PDB entry 7ZD0 | X-ray diffraction, 1.87 A resolution | chains A and C of the 4 polymer chains in the assembly

[Chain A (and C)]
Protein: Adenosylhomocysteinase
Organism: Pseudomonas aeruginosa PAO1
Notes: EC 3.3.1.1; chain C of this document is another copy of the same molecule, construct and numbering; everything in this record applies to it too
UniProtKB: Q9I685 (SAHH_PSEAE); numbering as in UniProt (aligned over 1-469)
Chain sequence (472 residues; numbered -2 to 469; the number before each row is that of its first residue; numbers below 1 keep their minus sign (Ser-2 is residue -2)):
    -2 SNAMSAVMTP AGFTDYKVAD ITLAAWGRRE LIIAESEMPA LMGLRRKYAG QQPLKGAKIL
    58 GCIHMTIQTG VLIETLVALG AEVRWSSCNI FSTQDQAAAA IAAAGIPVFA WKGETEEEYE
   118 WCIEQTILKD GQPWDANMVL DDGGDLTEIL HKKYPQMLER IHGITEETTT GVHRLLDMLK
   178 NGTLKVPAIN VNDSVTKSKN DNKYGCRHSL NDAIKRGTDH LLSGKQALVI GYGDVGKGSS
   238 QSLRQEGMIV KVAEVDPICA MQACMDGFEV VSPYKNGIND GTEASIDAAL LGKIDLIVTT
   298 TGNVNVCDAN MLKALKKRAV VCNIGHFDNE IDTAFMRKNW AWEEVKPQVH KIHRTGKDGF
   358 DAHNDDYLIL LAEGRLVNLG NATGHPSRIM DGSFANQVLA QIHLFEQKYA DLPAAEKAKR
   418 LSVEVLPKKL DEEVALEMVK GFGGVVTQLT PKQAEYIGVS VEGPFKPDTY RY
Not modelled in the structure: -2 to 8
Sequence notes: expression tag (-2 to 0)
Curated features (UniProtKB/Swiss-Prot):
  - binding site (substrate): Thr63, Asp139, Glu164, Lys194, Asp198
  - binding site (NAD(+)): Thr165 to Thr167, Asn199, Gly228 to Gly233, Glu251, Asn300, Ile321 to His323, Asn375

[Chain A / chain C interface]
Contacting residue pairs (16; chain A residue first):
  Leu218(A) with Met262(C), hydrophobic
  Ser220(A) with Met262(C)
  Gly221(A) with Cys261(C), hydrogen bond (backbone-backbone)
  Gln223(A) with Glu266(C)
  Gly244(A) with Gly264(C)
  Ile246(A) with Gly264(C)
  Cys261(A) with Gly221(C), hydrogen bond (backbone-backbone)
  Met262(A) with Leu218(C), hydrophobic; Ser220(C)
  Gly264(A) with Gly244(C); Ile246(C)
  Phe265(A) with Ile246(C)
  Glu266(A) with Gln223(C), hydrogen bond; Ile246(C); Lys290(C), salt bridge
  Lys290(A) with Glu266(C), salt bridge
Interface residues without a listed pair, chain A (13 interface residues in all): Lys248
Interface residues without a listed pair, chain C (13 interface residues in all): Lys248, Phe265

[In short]
The chain A/chain C interface involves 13 residues from each chain, with 3 hydrogen bonds and 2 salt bridges.
Polar pairs include Glu266(A)-Lys290(C), Glu266(A)-Gln223(C) and Gly221(A)-Cys261(C). Curated annotation
(UniProt) lists 5 substrate-binding residues and 16 NAD+-binding residues on chain A.
Both chains are Adenosylhomocysteinase (Pseudomonas aeruginosa PAO1). Entry 7ZD0 (Crystal structure of
Pseudomonas aeruginosa S-adenosyl-L-homocysteine hydrolase inhibited by Cd2+ ions) was determined by X-ray
diffraction, deposited together with 7ZD1, 7ZD2, 7ZD3 and 7ZD4.
